8E74 - chains D and R of the 9 polymer chains in the assembly; structure by electron microscopy, 2.94 A resolution.

Chain D:
Molecule: DNA-directed RNA polymerase subunit beta'
Source organism: Mycobacterium tuberculosis
Notes: EC 2.7.7.6
UniProt: A0A045J9E2 (A0A045J9E2_MYCTX); numbering as in UniProt (aligned over 1-1316)
Amino-acid sequence (1318 residues; numbered -1 to 1316; the number before each row is that of its first residue; numbers below 1 keep their minus sign (Gly-1 is residue -1)):
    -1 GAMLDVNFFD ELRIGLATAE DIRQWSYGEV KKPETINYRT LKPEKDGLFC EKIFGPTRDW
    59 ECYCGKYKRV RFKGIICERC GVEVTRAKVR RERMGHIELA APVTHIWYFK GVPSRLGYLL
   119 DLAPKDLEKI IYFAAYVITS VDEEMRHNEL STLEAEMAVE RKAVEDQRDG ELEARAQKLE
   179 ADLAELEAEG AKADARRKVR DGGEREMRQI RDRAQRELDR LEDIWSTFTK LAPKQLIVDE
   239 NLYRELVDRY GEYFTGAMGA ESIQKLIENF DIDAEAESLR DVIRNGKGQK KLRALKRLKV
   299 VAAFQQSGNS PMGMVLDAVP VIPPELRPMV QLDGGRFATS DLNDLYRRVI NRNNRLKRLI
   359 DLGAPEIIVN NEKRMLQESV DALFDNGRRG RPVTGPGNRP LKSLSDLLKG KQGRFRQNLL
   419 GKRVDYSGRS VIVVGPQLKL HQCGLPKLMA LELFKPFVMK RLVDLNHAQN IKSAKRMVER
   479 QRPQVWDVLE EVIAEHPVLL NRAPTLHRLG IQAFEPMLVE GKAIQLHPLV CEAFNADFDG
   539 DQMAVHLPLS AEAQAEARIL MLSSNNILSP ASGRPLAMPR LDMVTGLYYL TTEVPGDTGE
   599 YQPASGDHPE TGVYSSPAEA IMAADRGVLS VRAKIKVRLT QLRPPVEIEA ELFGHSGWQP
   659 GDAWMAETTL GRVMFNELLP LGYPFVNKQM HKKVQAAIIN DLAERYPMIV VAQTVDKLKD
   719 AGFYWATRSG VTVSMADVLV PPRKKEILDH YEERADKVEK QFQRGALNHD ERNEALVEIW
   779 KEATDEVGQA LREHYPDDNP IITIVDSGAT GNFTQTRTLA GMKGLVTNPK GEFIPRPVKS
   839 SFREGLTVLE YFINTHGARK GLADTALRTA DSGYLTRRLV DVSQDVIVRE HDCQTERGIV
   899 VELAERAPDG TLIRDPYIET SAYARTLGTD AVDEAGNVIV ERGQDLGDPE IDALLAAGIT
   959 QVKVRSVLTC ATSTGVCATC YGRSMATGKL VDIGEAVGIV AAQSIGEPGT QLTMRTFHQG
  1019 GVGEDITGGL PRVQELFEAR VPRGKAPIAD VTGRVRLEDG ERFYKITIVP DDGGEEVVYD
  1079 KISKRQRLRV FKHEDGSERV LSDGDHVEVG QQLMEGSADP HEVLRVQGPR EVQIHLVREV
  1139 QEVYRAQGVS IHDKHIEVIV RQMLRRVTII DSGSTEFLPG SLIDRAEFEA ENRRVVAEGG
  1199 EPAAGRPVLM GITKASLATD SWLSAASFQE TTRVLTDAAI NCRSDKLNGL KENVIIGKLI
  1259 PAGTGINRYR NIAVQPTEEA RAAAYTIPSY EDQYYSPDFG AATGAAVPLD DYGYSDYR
Unresolved in the structure: 1015-1022, 1091-1096, 1283-1316
Sequence notes: expression tag (-1 to 0)
Metal / ion sites: Zn2+ site 1: Cys60, Cys75, Cys78; Mg2+: Asp535, Asp537, Asp539 (shared with U42(R) of chain R); Zn2+ site 2: Cys891, Cys968, Cys975, Cys978

Chain R:
Molecule: 42-nt RNA strand
Sequence (42 nucleotides; numbered 1 to 42; the number before each row is that of its first residue):
     1 AUUCUACCCA AAAGAAGUCU UUCUUUUGGG UUUAACCAGG AU
Unresolved in the structure: 1-7, 30-32
Metal / ion sites: Mg2+: U42 (shared with Asp535(D), Asp537(D), Asp539(D) of chain D)

How chain D and chain R interact:
Pairs across the interface (11; chain D residue first):
  Arg56(D) - G28(R)  salt bridge to the phosphate
  Val328(D) - U33(R)  base contact
  Leu330(D) - U33(R)  base contact
  Arg397(D) - A35(R)  hydrogen bond to the sugar
  Asn468(D) - U22(R)  hydrogen bond to the phosphate
  Lys470(D) - C9(R)  salt bridge to the phosphate
  Lys470(D) - A10(R)  salt bridge to the phosphate
  Arg500(D) - U42(R)  hydrogen bond to the sugar
  Asp535(D) - U42(R)  phosphate contact
  Asp537(D) - U42(R)  phosphate contact
  Asp539(D) - U42(R)  hydrogen bond to the sugar
Interface residues without a listed pair, chain D (12 interface residues in all): Lys400, Gly538
Interface residues without a listed pair, chain R (11 interface residues in all): U21, G29, C36, A41

Summary:
12 residues of chain D face 11 of chain R across their interface, with 4 hydrogen bonds and 3 salt bridges.
Polar contacts include Arg397(D)-A35(R), Arg500(D)-U42(R) and Asp539(D)-U42(R). Cys60(D), Cys75(D) and
Cys78(D) form the Zn2+ site 1.
Chain D is DNA-directed RNA polymerase subunit beta' (Mycobacterium tuberculosis) and chain R is a 42-nt RNA
strand; the structure, Mycobacterium tuberculosis RNAP paused elongation complex with NusG transcription
factor, was determined by electron microscopy, deposited together with 8E79, 8E82, 8E8M and 8E95.
